PDB entry 7E1G | X-ray diffraction, 1.75 A resolution | chain A

# Chain A
Name: Cell shape-determining protein MreB
Organism: Spiroplasma eriocheiris
UniProt: A0A0H3XJK5 (A0A0H3XJK5_9MOLU); numbering as in UniProt (aligned over 1-352)
Chain sequence (355 residues; row label = number of the first residue in the row; numbers below 1 keep their minus sign (Gly-2 is residue -2)):
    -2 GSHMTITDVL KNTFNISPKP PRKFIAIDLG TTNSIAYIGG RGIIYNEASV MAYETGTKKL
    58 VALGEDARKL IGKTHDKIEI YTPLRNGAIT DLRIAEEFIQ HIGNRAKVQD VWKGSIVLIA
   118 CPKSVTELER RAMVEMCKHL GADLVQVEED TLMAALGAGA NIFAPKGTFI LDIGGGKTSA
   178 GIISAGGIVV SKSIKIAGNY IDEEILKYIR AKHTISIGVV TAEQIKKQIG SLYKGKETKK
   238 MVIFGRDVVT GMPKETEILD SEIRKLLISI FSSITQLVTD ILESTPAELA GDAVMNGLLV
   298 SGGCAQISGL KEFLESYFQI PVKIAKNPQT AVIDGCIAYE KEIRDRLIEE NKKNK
Disordered / not traced: -2 to 16, 349-352
Construct notes: expression tag (-2 to 0)
Modified positions: Lys20, Lys55, Lys66, Lys70, Lys120, Lys135, Lys163, Lys174, Lys189, Lys204, Lys223, Lys224, Lys231, Lys233, Lys236, Lys237, Lys251, Lys308, Lys320, Lys323, Lys338 (N-dimethyl-lysine; MLY)
Ligand contacts: AMP-PNP (ANP; phosphoaminophosphonic acid-adenylate ester): Gly27, Thr28, Thr29, Asn30, Pro119, Asp147, Asp169, Ile170, Gly171, Gly172, Gly173, Lys174, Gly195, Asn196, Asp199, Glu220, Lys223, Lys224, Gly299, Gly300, Cys301, Gln303, Ile304, Gln326
From the paper describing this entry:
  - contacts within the chain: Lys70-Asp289, Val216-Glu285
  - mutagenesis - D147E, K174T/S176D (1.2 nM/s): increased catalytic activity
  - mutagenesis - K174T, S176D: unchanged catalytic activity

# In short
Bound to chain A: AMP-PNP. The paper reports that D147E and K174T/S176D increase catalytic activity; contacts
within the chain involving Lys70, Asp289 and Glu285 among others; 4 substitutions were tested in all.
Chain A is Cell shape-determining protein MreB (Spiroplasma eriocheiris); the structure, Structure of MreB3
from Spiroplasma eriocheiris, was determined by X-ray diffraction, deposited together with 7E1C.
